Entry 4IGT (X-ray diffraction, 1.24 A resolution); this record covers chain A.

# Chain A
Molecule: Glutamate receptor 2
From: Rattus norvegicus
Notes: fragment: Ligand-binding domain
Reference sequence: P19491 (GRIA2_RAT); residue numbers follow UniProt; this construct covers 413-527, 653-796
Amino-acid sequence (263 residues; each row starts with the number of its first residue; note: 123 numbers in that range are skipped by the numbering (no residue carries them; nothing is unmodelled there)):
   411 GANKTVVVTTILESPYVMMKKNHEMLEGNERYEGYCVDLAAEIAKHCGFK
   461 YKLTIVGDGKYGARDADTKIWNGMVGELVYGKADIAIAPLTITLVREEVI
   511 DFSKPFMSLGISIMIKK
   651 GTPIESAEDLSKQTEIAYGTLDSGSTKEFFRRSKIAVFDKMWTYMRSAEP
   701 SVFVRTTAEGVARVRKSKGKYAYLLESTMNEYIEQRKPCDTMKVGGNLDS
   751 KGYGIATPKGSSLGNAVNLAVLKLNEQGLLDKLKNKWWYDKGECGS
Construct notes: expression tag (411-412); linker (651-652)
Cystine bridges: C739-C794
Metal / ion sites: lithium ion: E507, I510
Residues lining bound ligands: 3ZA ((4R)-4-{3-[hydroxy(methyl)amino]-3-oxopropyl}-L-glutamic acid): E423, Y426, Y471, P499, L500, T501, R506, L671, S673, G674, S675, T676, T707, E726, T728, M729, Y753
Curated features (UniProtKB/Swiss-Prot):
  - binding site (L-glutamate): P499, T501, R506, S675, T676, E726
  - site: R474 (Interaction with the cone snail toxin Con-ikot-ikot), I654 (Crucial to convey clamshell closure to channel opening), R681 (Interaction with the cone snail toxin Con-ikot-ikot), K773 (Interaction with the cone snail toxin Con-ikot-ikot)
  - glycosylation: N413 (N-linked (GlcNAc...) asparagine)
  - mutagenesis: L504 (L504Y: Promotes dimerization. Strongly reduced desensitization), N775 (N775D: Increases rate of desensitization)
  - modified residue (Phosphoserine): S683, S717

# Overview
Bound to chain A: compound 3ZA. E507 and I510 coordinate a lithium ion ion. UniProt lists 6
L-glutamate-binding residues and 2 mutagenesis sites.
Chain A is Glutamate receptor 2 (Rattus norvegicus); the structure, Crystal structure of the GluA2
ligand-binding domain (S1S2J) in complex with the agonist ZA302 at 1.24A ..., was determined by X-ray
diffraction (same publication as 4IGR).
